6SUF - chains E and F of the 6 polymer chains in the assembly; structure by electron microscopy, 3.40 A resolution.

Chain E:
Protein: TcdA1
Source organism: Photorhabdus luminescens
Reference sequence: Q9RN43 (Q9RN43_PHOLU); residue numbers follow UniProt; this construct covers 1-2516
Sequence (2516 residues; each row starts with the number of its first residue):
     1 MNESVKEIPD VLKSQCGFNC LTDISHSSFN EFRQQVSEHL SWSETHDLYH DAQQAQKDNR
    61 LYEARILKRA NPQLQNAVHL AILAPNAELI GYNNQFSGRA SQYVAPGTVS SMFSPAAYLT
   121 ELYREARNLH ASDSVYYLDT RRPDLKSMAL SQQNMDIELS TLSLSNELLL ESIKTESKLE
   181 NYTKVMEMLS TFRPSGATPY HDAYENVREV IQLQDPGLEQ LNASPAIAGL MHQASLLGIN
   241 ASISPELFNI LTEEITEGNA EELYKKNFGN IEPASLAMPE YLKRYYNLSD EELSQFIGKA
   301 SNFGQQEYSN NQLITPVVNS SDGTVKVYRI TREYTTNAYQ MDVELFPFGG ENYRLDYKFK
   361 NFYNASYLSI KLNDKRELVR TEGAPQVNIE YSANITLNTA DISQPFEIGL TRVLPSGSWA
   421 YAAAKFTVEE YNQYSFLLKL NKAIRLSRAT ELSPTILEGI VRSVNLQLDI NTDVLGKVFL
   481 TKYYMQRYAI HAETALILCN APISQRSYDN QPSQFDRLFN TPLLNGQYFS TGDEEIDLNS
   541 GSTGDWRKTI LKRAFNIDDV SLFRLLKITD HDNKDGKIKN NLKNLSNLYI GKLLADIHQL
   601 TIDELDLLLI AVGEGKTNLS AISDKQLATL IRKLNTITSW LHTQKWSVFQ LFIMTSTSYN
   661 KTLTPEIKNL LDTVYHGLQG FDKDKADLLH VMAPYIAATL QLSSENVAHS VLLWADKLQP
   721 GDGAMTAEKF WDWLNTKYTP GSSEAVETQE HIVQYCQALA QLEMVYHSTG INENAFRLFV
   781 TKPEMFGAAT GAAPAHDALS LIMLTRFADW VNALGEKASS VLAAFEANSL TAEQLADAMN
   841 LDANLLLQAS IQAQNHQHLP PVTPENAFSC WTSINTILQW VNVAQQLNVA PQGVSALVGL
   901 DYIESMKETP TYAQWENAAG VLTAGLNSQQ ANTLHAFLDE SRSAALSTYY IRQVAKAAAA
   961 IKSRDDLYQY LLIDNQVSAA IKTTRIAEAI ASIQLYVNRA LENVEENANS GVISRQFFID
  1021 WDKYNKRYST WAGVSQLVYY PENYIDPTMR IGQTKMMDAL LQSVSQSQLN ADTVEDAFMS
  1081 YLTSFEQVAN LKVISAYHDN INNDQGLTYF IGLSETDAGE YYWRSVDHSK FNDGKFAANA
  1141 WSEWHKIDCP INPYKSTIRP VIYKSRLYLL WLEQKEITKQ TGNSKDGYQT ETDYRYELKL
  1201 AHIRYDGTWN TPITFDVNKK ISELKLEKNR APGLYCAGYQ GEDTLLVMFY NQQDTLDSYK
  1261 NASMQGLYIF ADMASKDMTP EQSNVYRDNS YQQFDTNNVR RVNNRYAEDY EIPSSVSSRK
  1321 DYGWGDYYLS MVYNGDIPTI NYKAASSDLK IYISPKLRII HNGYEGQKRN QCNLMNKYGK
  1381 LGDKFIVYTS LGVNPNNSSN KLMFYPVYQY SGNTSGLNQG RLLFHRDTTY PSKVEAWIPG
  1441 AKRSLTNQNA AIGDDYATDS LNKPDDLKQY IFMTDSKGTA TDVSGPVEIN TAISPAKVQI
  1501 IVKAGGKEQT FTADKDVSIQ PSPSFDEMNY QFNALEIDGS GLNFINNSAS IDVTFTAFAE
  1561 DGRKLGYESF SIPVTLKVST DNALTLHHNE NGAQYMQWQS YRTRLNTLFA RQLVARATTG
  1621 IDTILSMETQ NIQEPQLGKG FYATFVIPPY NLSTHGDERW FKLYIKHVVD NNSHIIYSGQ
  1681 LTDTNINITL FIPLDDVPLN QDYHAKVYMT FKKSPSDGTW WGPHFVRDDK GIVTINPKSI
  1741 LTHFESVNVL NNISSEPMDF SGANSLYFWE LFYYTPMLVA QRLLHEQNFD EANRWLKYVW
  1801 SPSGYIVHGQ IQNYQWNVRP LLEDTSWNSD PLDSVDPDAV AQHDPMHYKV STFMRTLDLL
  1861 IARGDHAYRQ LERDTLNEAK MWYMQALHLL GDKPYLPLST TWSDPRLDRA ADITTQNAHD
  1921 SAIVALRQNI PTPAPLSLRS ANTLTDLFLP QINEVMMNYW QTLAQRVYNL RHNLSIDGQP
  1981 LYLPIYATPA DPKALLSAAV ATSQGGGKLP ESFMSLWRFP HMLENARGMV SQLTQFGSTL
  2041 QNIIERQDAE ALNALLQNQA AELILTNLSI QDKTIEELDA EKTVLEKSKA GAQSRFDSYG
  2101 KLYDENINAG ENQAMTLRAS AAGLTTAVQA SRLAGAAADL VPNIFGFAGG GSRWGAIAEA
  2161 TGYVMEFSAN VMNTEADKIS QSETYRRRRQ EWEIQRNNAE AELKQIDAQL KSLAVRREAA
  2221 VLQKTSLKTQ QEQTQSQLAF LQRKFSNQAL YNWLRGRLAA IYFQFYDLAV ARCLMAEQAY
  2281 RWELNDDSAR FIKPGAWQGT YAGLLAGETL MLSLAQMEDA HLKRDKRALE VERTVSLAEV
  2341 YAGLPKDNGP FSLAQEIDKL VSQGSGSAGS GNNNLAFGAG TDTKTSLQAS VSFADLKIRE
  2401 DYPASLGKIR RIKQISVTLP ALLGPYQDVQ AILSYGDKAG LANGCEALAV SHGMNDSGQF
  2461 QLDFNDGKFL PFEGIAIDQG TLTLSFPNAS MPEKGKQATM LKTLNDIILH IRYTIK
Unresolved in the structure: 1-88, 1382-1491, 1917-1942
Construct notes: conflict E904 (Gln in Q9RN43)

Chain F:
Protein: TcdB2, TccC3
Source organism: Photorhabdus luminescens
Reference sequence: chimeric construct of Q8GF99, Q8GF97: residues 1-1474 from Q8GF99 (Q8GF99_PHOLU) positions 1-1474 (same numbers); residues 1480-2439 from Q8GF97 positions 1-960 (UniProt number = residue number - 1479)
Sequence (2439 residues; row label = number of the first residue in the row):
     1 MQNSQDFSIT ELSLPKGGGA ITGMGEALTP TGPDGMAALS LPLPISAGRG YAPAFTLNYN
    61 SGAGNSPFGL GWDCNVMTIR RRTHFGVPHY DETDTFLGPE GEVLVVADQP RDESTLQGIN
   121 LGATFTVTGY RSRLESHFSR LEYWQPKTTG KTDFWLIYSP DGQVHLLGKS PQARISNPSQ
   181 TTQTAQWLLE ASVSSRGEQI YYQYRAEDDT GCEADEITHH LQATAQRYLH IVYYGNRTAS
   241 ETLPGLDGSA PSQADWLFYL VFDYGERSNN LKTPPAFSTT GSWLCRQDRF SRYEYGFEIR
   301 TRRLCRQVLM YHHLQALDSK ITEHNGPTLV SRLILNYDES AIASTLVFVR RVGHEQDGNV
   361 VTLPPLELAY QDFSPRHHAH WQPMDVLANF NAIQRWQLVD LKGEGLPGLL YQDKGAWWYR
   421 SAQRLGEIGS DAVTWEKMQP LSVIPSLQSN ASLVDINGDG QLDWVITGPG LRGYHSQRPD
   481 GSWTRFTPLN ALPVEYTHPR AQLADLMGAG LSDLVLIGPK SVRLYANTRD GFAKGKDVVQ
   541 SGEITLPVPG ADPRKLVAFS DVLGSGQAHL VEVSATKVTC WPNLGRGRFG QPITLPGFSQ
   601 PATEFNPAQV YLADLDGSGP TDLIYVHTNR LDIFLNKSGN GFAEPVTLRF PEGLRFDHTC
   661 QLQMADVQGL GVASLILSVP HMSPHHWRCD LTNMKPWLLN EMNNNMGVHH TLRYRSSSQF
   721 WLDEKAAALT TGQTPVCYLP FPIHTLWQTE TEDEISGNKL VTTLRYARGA WDGREREFRG
   781 FGYVEQTDSH QLAQGNAPER TPPALTKNWY ATGLPVIDNA LSTEYWRDDQ AFAGFSPRFT
   841 TWQDNKDVPL TPEDDNSRYW FNRALKGQLL RSELYGLDDS TNKHVPYTVT EFRSQVRRLQ
   901 HTDSRYPVLW SSVVESRNYH YERIASDPQC SQNITLSSDR FGQPLKQLSV QYPRRQQPAI
   961 NLYPDTLPDK LLANSYDDQQ RQLRLTYQQS SWHHLTNNTV RVLGLPDSTR SDIFTYGAEN
  1021 VPAGGLNLEL LSDKNSLIAD DKPREYLGQQ KTAYTDGQNT TPLQTPTRQA LIAFTETTVF
  1081 NQSTLSAFNG SIPSDKLSTT LEQAGYQQTN YLFPRTGEDK VWVAHHGYTD YGTAAQFWRP
  1141 QKQSNTQLTG KITLIWDANY CVVVQTRDAA GLTTSAKYDW RFLTPVQLTD INDNQHLITL
  1201 DALGRPITLR FWGTENGKMT GYSSPEKASF SPPSDVNAAI ELKKPLPVAQ CQVYAPESWM
  1261 PVLSQKTFNR LAEQDWQKLY NARIITEDGR ICTLAYRRWV QSQKAIPQLI SLLNNGPRLP
  1321 PHSLTLTTDR YDHDPEQQIR QQVVFSDGFG RLLQAAARHE AGMARQRNED GSLIINVQHT
  1381 ENRWAVTGRT EYDNKGQPIR TYQPYFLNDW RYVSNDSARQ EKEAYADTHV YDPIGREIKV
  1441 ITAKGWFRRT LFTPWFTVNE DENDTAAEVK KVKMPGSRPM KNIDPKLYQK TPTVSVYDNR
  1501 GLIIRNIDFH RTTANGDPDT RITRHQYDIH GHLNQSIDPR LYEAKQTNNT IKPNFLWQYD
  1561 LTGNPLCTES IDAGRTVTLN DIEGRPLLTV TATGVIQTRQ YETSSLPGRL LSVAEQTPEE
  1621 KTSRITERLI WAGNTEAEKD HNLAGQCVRH YDTAGVTRLE SLSLTGTVLS QSSQLLIDTQ
  1681 EANWTGDNET VWQNMLADDI YTTLSTFDAT GALLTQTDAK GNIQRLAYDV AGQLNGSWLT
  1741 LKGQTEQVII KSLTYSAAGQ KLREEHGNDV ITEYSYEPET QRLIGIKTRR PSDTKVLQDL
  1801 RYEYDPVGNV ISIRNDAEAT RFWHNQKVMP ENTYTYDSLY QLISATGREM ANIGQQSHQF
  1861 PSPALPSDNN TYTNYTRTYT YDRGGNLTKI QHSSPATQNN YTTNITVSNR SNRAVLSTLT
  1921 EDPAQVDALF DAGGHQNTLI SGQNLNWNTR GELQQVTLVK RDKGANDDRE WYRYSGDGRR
  1981 MLKINEQQAS NNAQTQRVTY LPNLELRLTQ NSTATTEDLQ VITVGEAGRA QVRVLHWESG
  2041 KPEDIDNNQL RYSYDNLIGS SQLELDSEGQ IISEEEYYPY GGTALWAARN QTEASYKTIR
  2101 YSGKERDATG LYYYGYRYYQ PWIGRWLSSD PAGTIDGLNL YRMVRNNPVT LLDPDGLMPT
  2161 IAERIAALKK NKVTDSAPSP ANATNVAINI RPPVAPKPSL PKASTSSQPT THPIGAANIK
  2221 PTTSGSSIVA PLSPVGNKST SEISLPESAQ SSSSSTTSTN LQKKSFTLYR ADNRSFEEMQ
  2281 SKFPEGFKAW TPLDTKMARQ FASIFIGQKD TSNLPKETVK NISTWGAKPK LKDLSNYIKY
  2341 TKDKSTVWVS TAINTEAGGQ SSGAPLHKID MDLYEFAIDG QKLNPLPEGR TKNMVPSLLL
  2401 DTPQIETSSI IALNHGPVND AEISFLTTIP LKNVKPHKR
Unresolved in the structure: 1472-1481, 2158-2439
Construct notes: conflict E543 (Asp in Q8GF99); linker (1475-1479)
What the authors report for this chain:
  - mutagenesis - P680A: unchanged catalytic activity

How chain E and chain F interact:
Residue-residue contacts - 28 pairs, chain E then chain F:
  L702(E) with N997(F); N998(F); T999(F)
  E816(E) with T148(F), hydrogen bond
  E2339(E) with R554(F), salt bridge
  P2420(E) with A551(F); D552(F)
  A2421(E) with A551(F)
  L2422(E) with P519(F); L546(F); V548(F); A551(F), hydrophobic
  L2423(E) with R500(F); P519(F); V548(F)
  G2424(E) with R500(F); G518(F); P519(F)
  P2425(E) with H498(F); R500(F); I517(F)
  Y2426(E) with E495(F), hydrogen bond; H498(F); R523(F)
  Q2427(E) with P519(F)
  M2454(E) with G550(F)
  N2505(E) with D552(F), hydrogen bond; K555(F)
Also at the interface, not in a pair above, chain F (22 interface residues in all): L516, T545, P547, P553

Summary:
13 residues of chain E face 22 of chain F across their interface; the contacts include 3 hydrogen bonds and 1
salt bridge. Polar contacts include E2339(E)-R554(F), E816(E)-T148(F) and Y2426(E)-E495(F). The paper reports
that P680A of chain F leaves catalytic activity unchanged.
Here chain E is TcdA1 and chain F is TcdB2, TccC3, both from Photorhabdus luminescens. Entry 6SUF (Structure
of Photorhabdus luminescens Tc holotoxin pore) was determined by electron microscopy (same publication as
6SUE).
